4F0N - chains A and B of the 4 polymer chains in the assembly; structure by X-ray diffraction, 1.68 A resolution.

[Chain A]
Name: Insulin A chain
Source organism: Homo sapiens
UniProt: P01308 (INS_HUMAN); residues 1-21 here correspond to UniProt positions 90-110 (UniProt number = residue number + 89)
Amino-acid sequence (21 residues; numbered 1 to 21; the number before each row is that of its first residue):
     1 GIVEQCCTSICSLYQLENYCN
Cystine bridges: C6-C11

[Chain B]
Name: Insulin B chain
Source organism: Homo sapiens
UniProt: P01308 (INS_HUMAN); residues 1-30 here correspond to UniProt positions 25-54 (UniProt number = residue number + 24)
Amino-acid sequence (30 residues; numbered 1 to 30; the number before each row is that of its first residue):
     1 FVNQHLCGSHLVEALYLVCGERGFFYTPKT
Ion coordination: Zn2+ near H10 (its only coordinating residue here)

[Interface between chain A and chain B]
Disulfides between the chains: C7(A)-C7(B), C20(A)-C19(B)
Pairs across the interface (40):
  G1(A) with T30(B)
  I2(A) with L11(B), hydrophobic; L15(B), hydrophobic
  V3(A) with P28(B), hydrophobic
  C6(A) with Q4(B); H5(B); L6(B), hydrogen bond (backbone-backbone); L11(B), hydrophobic
  C7(A) with H5(B); L6(B), hydrogen bond (backbone-backbone); C7(B), disulfide
  T8(A) with H5(B), hydrogen bond (backbone-side chain)
  S9(A) with H5(B)
  I10(A) with N3(B); Q4(B); H5(B)
  C11(A) with V2(B); N3(B); Q4(B), hydrogen bond (backbone-backbone)
  S12(A) with V2(B); N3(B)
  L13(A) with F1(B), hydrophobic; V18(B), hydrophobic
  Y14(A) with F1(B)
  L16(A) with L6(B), hydrophobic; L11(B), hydrophobic; A14(B), hydrophobic; L15(B)
  E17(A) with R22(B), salt bridge
  Y19(A) with L15(B), hydrophobic; F24(B); F25(B), hydrogen bond (backbone-backbone)
  C20(A) with C19(B), disulfide; R22(B); G23(B); F25(B)
  N21(A) with R22(B), hydrogen bond (backbone-side chain); G23(B), hydrogen bond (backbone-backbone); F24(B); F25(B)
Also at the interface, not in a pair above, chain A (19 interface residues in all): Q15, N18
Also at the interface, not in a pair above, chain B (20 interface residues in all): Y26, T27

[Summary]
19 residues of chain A and 20 residues of chain B are in contact, with 2 disulfide bonds, 7 hydrogen bonds and
1 salt bridge. Among the polar pairs are E17(A)-R22(B), T8(A)-H5(B) and N21(A)-R22(B).
Chain A is Insulin A chain and chain B is Insulin B chain, both from Homo sapiens; the structure, Human
Insulin, was determined by X-ray diffraction together with 4EWW, 4EWX, 4EWZ, 4EX0, 4EX1, 4EXX and 17 further
entries from the same study.
